PDB entry 5HFN | X-ray diffraction, 2.75 A resolution | chains D and F of the 6 polymer chains in the assembly

== Chain D (and F) ==
Name: Cephalosporin-C deacetylase
Organism: Thermotoga maritima (strain ATCC 43589 / MSB8 / DSM 3109 / JCM 10099)
Notes: EC 3.1.1.41, 3.1.1.72; engineered mutation(s): Deletion of residues 120-145; chain F of this document is another copy of the same molecule, construct and numbering; everything in this record applies to it too
Reference sequence: Q9WXT2 (CAH_THEMA); numbering as in UniProt; present here: 1-119, 146-325
Sequence (311 residues; numbered -11 to 325; 26 numbers in that range are skipped by the numbering (no residue carries them; nothing is unmodelled there); the number before each row is that of its first residue; numbers below 1 keep their minus sign (Met-11 is residue -11)):
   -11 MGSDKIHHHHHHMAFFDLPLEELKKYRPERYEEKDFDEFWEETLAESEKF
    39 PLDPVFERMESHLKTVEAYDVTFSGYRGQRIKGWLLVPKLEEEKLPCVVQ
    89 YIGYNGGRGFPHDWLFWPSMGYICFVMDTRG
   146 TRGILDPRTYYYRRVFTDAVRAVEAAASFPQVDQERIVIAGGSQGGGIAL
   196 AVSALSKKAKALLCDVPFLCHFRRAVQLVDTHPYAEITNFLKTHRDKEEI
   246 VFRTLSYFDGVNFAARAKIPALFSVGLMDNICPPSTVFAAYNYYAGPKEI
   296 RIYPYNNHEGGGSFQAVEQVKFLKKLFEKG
Not modelled in the structure: -11 to -3, 91-95, 118-119, 146-155, 324-325 (chain F: -11 to 3, 91-94, 119, 146-155, 324-325)
Construct notes: initiating methionine (-11); expression tag (-10 to 0)

== Interface between chain D and chain F ==
Pairs across the interface (13; chain D residue first):
  Val221(D) - Tyr300(F)  hydrophobic
  Lys237(D) - Tyr300(F)
  Lys237(D) - Asn301(F)  hydrogen bond (backbone-side chain)
  Lys237(D) - Asn302(F)
  Lys237(D) - Glu304(F)
  Arg240(D) - Tyr298(F)
  Arg240(D) - Asn301(F)  hydrogen bond
  Arg240(D) - Glu304(F)
  Arg240(D) - Gly305(F)  hydrogen bond (side chain-backbone)
  Arg240(D) - Gly306(F)  hydrogen bond (side chain-backbone)
  Arg240(D) - Gly307(F)
  Glu243(D) - Tyr300(F)  hydrogen bond
  Phe247(D) - Tyr300(F)
Other interface residues (no listed pair), chain D (8 interface residues in all): Thr233, Leu236, Asp241
Other interface residues (no listed pair), chain F (10 interface residues in all): Met273, Phe309

== In short ==
8 residues of chain D and 10 residues of chain F are in contact, with 5 hydrogen bonds. Polar contacts include
Lys237(D)-Asn301(F), Arg240(D)-Asn301(F) and Arg240(D)-Gly305(F).
Chain D and chain F are both Cephalosporin-C deacetylase (Thermotoga maritima (strain ATCC 43589 / MSB8 / DSM
3109 / JCM 10099)); the structure, Crystal structure of a loop truncation variant of Thermotoga maritima
Acetyl Esterase TM0077 (apo structure) at ..., was determined by X-ray diffraction (same publication as 5FDF).
